Entry 8DMA (electron microscopy, 2.79 A resolution); this record covers chains A and D.

# Chain A
Protein: Spike glycoprotein
From: Severe acute respiratory syndrome coronavirus 2
UniProtKB: P0DTC2 (SPIKE_SARS2); aligned to UniProt positions 1-1205 over residues 4-1208 (the alignment contains insertions or deletions, so no single offset holds)
Amino-acid sequence (1285 residues; each row starts with the number of its first residue):
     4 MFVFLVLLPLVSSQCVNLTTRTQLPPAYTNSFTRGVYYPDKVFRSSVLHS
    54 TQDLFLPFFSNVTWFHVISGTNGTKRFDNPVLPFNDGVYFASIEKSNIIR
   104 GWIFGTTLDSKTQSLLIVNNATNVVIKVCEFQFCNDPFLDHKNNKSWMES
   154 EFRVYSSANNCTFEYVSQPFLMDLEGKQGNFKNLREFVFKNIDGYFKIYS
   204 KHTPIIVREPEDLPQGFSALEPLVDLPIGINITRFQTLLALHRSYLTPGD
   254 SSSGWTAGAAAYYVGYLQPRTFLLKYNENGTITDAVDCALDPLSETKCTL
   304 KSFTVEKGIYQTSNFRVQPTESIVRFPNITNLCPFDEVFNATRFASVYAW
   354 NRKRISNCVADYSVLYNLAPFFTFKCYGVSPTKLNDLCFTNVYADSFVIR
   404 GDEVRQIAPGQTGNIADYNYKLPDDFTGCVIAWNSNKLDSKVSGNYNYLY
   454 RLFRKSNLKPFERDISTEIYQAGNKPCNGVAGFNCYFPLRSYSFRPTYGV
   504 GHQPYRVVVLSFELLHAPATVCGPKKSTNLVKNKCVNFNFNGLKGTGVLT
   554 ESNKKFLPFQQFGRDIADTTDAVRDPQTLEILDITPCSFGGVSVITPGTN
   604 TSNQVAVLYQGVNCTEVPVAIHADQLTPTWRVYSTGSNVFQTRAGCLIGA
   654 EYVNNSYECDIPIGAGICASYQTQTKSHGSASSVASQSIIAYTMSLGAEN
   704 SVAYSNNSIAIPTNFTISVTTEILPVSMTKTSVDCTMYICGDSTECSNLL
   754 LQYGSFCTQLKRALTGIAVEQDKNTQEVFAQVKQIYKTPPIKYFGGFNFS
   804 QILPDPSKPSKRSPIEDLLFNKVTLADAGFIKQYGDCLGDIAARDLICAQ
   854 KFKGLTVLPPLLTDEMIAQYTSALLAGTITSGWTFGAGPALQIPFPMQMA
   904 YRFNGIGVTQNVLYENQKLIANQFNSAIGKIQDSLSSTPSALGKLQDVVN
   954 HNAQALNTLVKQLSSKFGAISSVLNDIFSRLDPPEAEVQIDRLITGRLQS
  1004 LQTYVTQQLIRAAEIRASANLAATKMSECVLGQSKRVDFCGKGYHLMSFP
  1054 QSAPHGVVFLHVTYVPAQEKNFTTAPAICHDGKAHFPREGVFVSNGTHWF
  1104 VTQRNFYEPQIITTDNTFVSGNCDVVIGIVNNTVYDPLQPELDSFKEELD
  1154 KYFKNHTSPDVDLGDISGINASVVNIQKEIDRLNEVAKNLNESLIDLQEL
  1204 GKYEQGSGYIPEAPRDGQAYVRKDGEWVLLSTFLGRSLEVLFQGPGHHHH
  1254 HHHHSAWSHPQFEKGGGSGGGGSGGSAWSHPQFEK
Not modelled in the structure: 4-329, 531-1288
Sequence notes: variant Val-70 (Ala67 in P0DTC2), Ile-96 (Thr95 in P0DTC2), Asn-417 (Lys in P0DTC2), Asn-477 (Ser in P0DTC2), Lys-478 (Thr in P0DTC2), Tyr-501 (Asn in P0DTC2), Gly-614 (Asp in P0DTC2), Tyr-655 (His in P0DTC2), His-681 (Pro in P0DTC2), Tyr-796 (Asp in P0DTC2); conflict Asp-143 (Tyr145 in P0DTC2), Arg-211 (Asn in P0DTC2), Glu-212 (Leu in P0DTC2), 29 further conflict positions vs the reference (P0DTC2) not listed; insertion (209-210); expression tag (1209-1288)
Curated features (UniProtKB/Swiss-Prot):
  - glycosylation (N-linked (GlcNAc...) asparagine): Asn-20 (complex), Asn-64 (hybrid), Asn-334 (complex), Asn-606 (hybrid)
Cystine bridges: Cys-336/Cys-361, Cys-379/Cys-432, Cys-391/Cys-525, Cys-480/Cys-488
Glycans and other covalent adducts: N-acetylglucosamine (NAG) linked to Asn-343

# Chain D
Protein: Angiotensin-converting enzyme 2
From: Mus musculus
Notes: EC 3.4.17.23, 3.4.17.-
UniProtKB: Q8R0I0 (ACE2_MOUSE); residues 1-615 here = UniProt positions 1-615
Amino-acid sequence (621 residues; numbered 1 to 621; the number before each row is that of its first residue):
     1 MSSSSWLLLSLVAVTTAQSLTEENAKTFLNNFNQEAEDLSYQSSLASWNY
    51 NTNITEENAQKMSEAAAKWSAFYEEQSKTAQSFSLQEIQTPIIKRQLQAL
   101 QQSGSSALSADKNKQLNTILNTMSTIYSTGKVCNPKNPQECLLLEPGLDE
   151 IMATSTDYNSRLWAWEGWRAEVGKQLRPLYEEYVVLKNEMARANNYNDYG
   201 DYWRGDYEAEGADGYNYNRNQLIEDVERTFAEIKPLYEHLHAYVRRKLMD
   251 TYPSYISPTGCLPAHLLGDMWGRFWTNLYPLTVPFAQKPNIDVTDAMMNQ
   301 GWDAERIFQEAEKFFVSVGLPHMTQGFWANSMLTEPADGRKVVCHPTAWD
   351 LGHGDFRIKMCTKVTMDNFLTAHHEMGHIQYDMAYARQPFLLRNGANEGF
   401 HEAVGEIMSLSAATPKHLKSIGLLPSDFQEDSETEINFLLKQALTIVGTL
   451 PFTYMLEKWRWMVFRGEIPKEQWMKKWWEMKREIVGVVEPLPHDETYCDP
   501 ASLFHVSNDYSFIRYYTRTIYQFQFQEALCQAAKYNGSLHKCDISNSTEA
   551 GQKLLKMLSLGNSEPWTKALENVVGARNMDVKPLLNYFQPLFDWLKEQNR
   601 NSFVGWNTEWSPYADHHHHHH
Not modelled in the structure: 1-19, 613-621
Sequence notes: expression tag (616-621)
Curated features (UniProtKB/Swiss-Prot):
  - active site: Glu-375 (Proton acceptor), His-505 (Proton donor)
  - binding site (chloride): Arg-169, Trp-477, Lys-481
  - binding site (substrate): Arg-273, His-345, Pro-346, Tyr-515
  - binding site (Zn(2+)): His-374, His-378, Glu-402
  - glycosylation (N-linked (GlcNAc...) asparagine): Asn-53, Asn-536, Asn-546
Cystine bridges: Cys-133/Cys-141, Cys-530/Cys-542
Glycans and other covalent adducts: N-acetylglucosamine (NAG) linked to Asn-53, Asn-546

# Interface between chain A and chain D
Contacting residue pairs - 31 pairs, chain A then chain D:
  Tyr-449(A) / Asp-38(D)  hydrogen bond
  Tyr-449(A) / Gln-42(D)  hydrogen bond
  Leu-455(A) / Asn-30(D)
  Phe-456(A) / Thr-27(D)
  Phe-456(A) / Asn-30(D)
  Phe-456(A) / Asn-31(D)
  Ala-475(A) / Asn-24(D)
  Ala-475(A) / Thr-27(D)
  Gly-476(A) / Asn-24(D)
  Phe-486(A) / Ser-82(D)
  Phe-486(A) / Phe-83(D)  hydrophobic
  Asn-487(A) / Asn-24(D)
  Tyr-489(A) / Thr-27(D)
  Tyr-489(A) / Phe-28(D)
  Tyr-489(A) / Asn-31(D)
  Arg-493(A) / Asn-31(D)  hydrogen bond
  Arg-493(A) / Gln-34(D)  hydrogen bond
  Arg-493(A) / Glu-35(D)  salt bridge
  Ser-496(A) / Asp-38(D)  hydrogen bond
  Arg-498(A) / Asp-38(D)  salt bridge
  Arg-498(A) / Tyr-41(D)
  Arg-498(A) / Gln-42(D)  hydrogen bond
  Thr-500(A) / Tyr-41(D)  hydrogen bond
  Thr-500(A) / Asn-330(D)
  Thr-500(A) / Asp-355(D)
  Thr-500(A) / Arg-357(D)
  Tyr-501(A) / Tyr-41(D)  hydrophobic
  Tyr-501(A) / His-353(D)
  Gly-502(A) / His-353(D)  hydrogen bond (backbone-backbone)
  Gly-502(A) / Gly-354(D)
  His-505(A) / His-353(D)  hydrogen bond
Other interface residues (no listed pair), chain A (17 interface residues in all): Arg-403, Tyr-453
Other interface residues (no listed pair), chain D (18 interface residues in all): Glu-37
The authors on this interface:
  - residue pairs: Arg-493(A)/Asn-31(D) (hydrogen bond), Tyr-501(A)/His-353(D) (pi stacking), His-505(A)/His-353(D) (hydrogen bond)

# In short
17 residues of chain A face 18 of chain D across their interface, with 9 hydrogen bonds and 2 salt bridges.
Polar contacts include Arg-493(A)/Glu-35(D), Arg-498(A)/Asp-38(D) and Tyr-449(A)/Asp-38(D). The paper
describes hydrogen bonds between Arg-493(A) and Asn-31(D) and His-505(A) and His-353(D); pi stacking between
Tyr-501(A) and His-353(D).
Here chain A is Spike glycoprotein (Severe acute respiratory syndrome coronavirus 2) and chain D is
Angiotensin-converting enzyme 2 (Mus musculus). Entry 8DMA (Cryo-EM structure of SARS-CoV-2 Omicron BA.1 spike
protein in complex with mouse ACE2 (focused refinement of ...) was determined by electron microscopy,
deposited together with 8DM3, 8DM4, 8DM5, 8DM6, 8DM7, 8DM8 and 8DM9.
